8QJX - chains E and B of the 5 polymer chains in the assembly; structure by electron microscopy, 3.30 A resolution.

# Chain E
Molecule: Desmoglein-2
Source organism: Homo sapiens
UniProtKB: Q14126 (DSG2_HUMAN); residues -48 to 1069 here correspond to UniProt positions 1-1118 (UniProt number = residue number + 49)
Sequence (1118 residues; row label = number of the first residue in the row; numbers below 1 keep their minus sign (Met-48 is residue -48)):
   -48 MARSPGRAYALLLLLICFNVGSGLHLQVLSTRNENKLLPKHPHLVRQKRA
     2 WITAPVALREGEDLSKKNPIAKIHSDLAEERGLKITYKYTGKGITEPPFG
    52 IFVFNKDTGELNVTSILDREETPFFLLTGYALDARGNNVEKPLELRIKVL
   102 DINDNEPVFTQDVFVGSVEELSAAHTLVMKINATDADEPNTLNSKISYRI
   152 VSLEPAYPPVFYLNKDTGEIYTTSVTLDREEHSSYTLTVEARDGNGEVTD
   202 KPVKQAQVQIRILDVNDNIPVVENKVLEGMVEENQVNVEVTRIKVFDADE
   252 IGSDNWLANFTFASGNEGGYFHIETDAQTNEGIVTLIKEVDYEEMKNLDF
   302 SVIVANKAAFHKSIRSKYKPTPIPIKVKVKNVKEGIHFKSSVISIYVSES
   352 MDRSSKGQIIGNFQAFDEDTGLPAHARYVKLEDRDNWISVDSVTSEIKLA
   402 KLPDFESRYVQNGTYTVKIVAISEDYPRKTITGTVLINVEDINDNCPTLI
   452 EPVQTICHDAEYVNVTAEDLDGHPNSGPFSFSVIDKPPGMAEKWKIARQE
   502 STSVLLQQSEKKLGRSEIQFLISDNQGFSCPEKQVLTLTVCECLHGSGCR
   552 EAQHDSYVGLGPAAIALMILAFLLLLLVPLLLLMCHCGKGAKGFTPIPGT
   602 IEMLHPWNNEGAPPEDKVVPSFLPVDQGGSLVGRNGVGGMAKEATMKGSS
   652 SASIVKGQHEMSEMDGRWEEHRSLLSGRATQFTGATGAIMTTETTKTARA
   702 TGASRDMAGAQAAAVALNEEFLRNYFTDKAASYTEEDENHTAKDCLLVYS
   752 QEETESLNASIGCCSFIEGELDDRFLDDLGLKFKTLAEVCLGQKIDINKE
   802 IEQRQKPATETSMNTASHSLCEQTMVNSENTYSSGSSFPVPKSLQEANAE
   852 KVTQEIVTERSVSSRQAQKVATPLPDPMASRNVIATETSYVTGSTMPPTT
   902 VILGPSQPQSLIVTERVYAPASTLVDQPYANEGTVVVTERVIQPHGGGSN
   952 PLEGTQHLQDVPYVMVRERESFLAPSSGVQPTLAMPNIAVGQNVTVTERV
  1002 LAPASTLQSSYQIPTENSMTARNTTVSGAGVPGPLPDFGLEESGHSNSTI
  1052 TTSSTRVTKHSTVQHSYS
Disordered / not traced: -48 to 109, 136-146, 195-204, 333-1069

# Chain B
Molecule: Fiber protein
Source organism: Human adenovirus 11
UniProtKB: P35774 (SPIKE_ADE1P); numbering as in UniProt (aligned over 1-325)
Sequence (325 residues; numbered 1 to 325; the number before each row is that of its first residue):
     1 MTKRVRLSDSFNPVYPYEDESTSQHPFINPGFISPNGFTQSPNGVLTLKC
    51 LTPLTTTGGSLQLKVGGGLTVDDTNGFLKENISATTPLVKTGHSIGLPLG
   101 AGLGTNENKLCIKLGQGLTFNSNNICIDDNINTLWTGVNPTEANCQIMNS
   151 SESNDCKLILTLVKTGALVTAFVYVIGVSNNFNMLTTHRNINFTAELFFD
   201 STGNLLTRLSSLKTPLNHKSGQNMATGAITNAKGFMPSTTAYPFNDNSRE
   251 KENYIYGTCYYTASDRTAFPIDISVMLNRRAINDETSYCIRITWSWNTGD
   301 APEVQTSATTLVTSPFTFYYIREDD
Disordered / not traced: 1-128

# How chain E and chain B interact
Contacting residue pairs - 15 pairs, chain E then chain B:
  Lys313(E) - Asp265(B)
  Lys313(E) - Arg266(B)
  Lys313(E) - Thr267(B)  hydrogen bond (backbone-side chain)
  Arg316(E) - Asp265(B)  salt bridge
  Arg316(E) - Thr267(B)
  Arg316(E) - Phe269(B)
  Arg316(E) - Asp300(B)  salt bridge
  Arg316(E) - Ala301(B)  hydrogen bond (side chain-backbone)
  Arg316(E) - Pro302(B)  hydrogen bond (side chain-backbone)
  Ser317(E) - Ala268(B)
  Ser317(E) - Phe269(B)
  Ser317(E) - Pro270(B)
  Tyr319(E) - Gly299(B)
  Lys320(E) - Asn297(B)
  Pro321(E) - Gly299(B)
Interface residues without a listed pair, chain E (7 interface residues in all): Phe311
Interface residues without a listed pair, chain B (13 interface residues in all): Arg189, Glu303
From the paper, about this interface:
  - interface residues, chain B: Asp265(B)
  - hot spots on chain B (mutagenesis) - D265A (KD = 7.218 x 10-5): decreased binding to Desmoglein-2 (chain E)

# Overview
7 residues of chain E face 13 of chain B across their interface; the contacts include 3 hydrogen bonds and 2
salt bridges. Among the polar pairs are Arg316(E)-Asp265(B), Arg316(E)-Asp300(B) and Lys313(E)-Thr267(B). From
the paper: D265A of chain B reduces binding to Desmoglein-2 (chain E); the interface residue Asp265(B).
Here chain E is Desmoglein-2 (Homo sapiens) and chain B is Fiber protein (Human adenovirus 11). Entry 8QJX
(Human Adenovirus type 11 fiber knob in complex with two copies of its cell receptor, Desmoglein-2) was
determined by electron microscopy (same publication as 8QJY and 8QK3).
